PDB entry 6HW0 | X-ray diffraction, 2.80 A resolution | chains J and X of the 28 polymer chains in the assembly

[Chain J (and X)]
Molecule: Proteasome subunit beta type-4
Source organism: Saccharomyces cerevisiae (strain ATCC 204508 / S288c)
Notes: EC 3.4.25.1; chain X of this document is another copy of the same molecule, construct and numbering; everything in this record applies to it too
UniProt: P22141 (PSB4_YEAST); numbering as in UniProt (aligned over 1-198)
Sequence (198 residues; numbered 1 to 198; the number before each row is that of its first residue):
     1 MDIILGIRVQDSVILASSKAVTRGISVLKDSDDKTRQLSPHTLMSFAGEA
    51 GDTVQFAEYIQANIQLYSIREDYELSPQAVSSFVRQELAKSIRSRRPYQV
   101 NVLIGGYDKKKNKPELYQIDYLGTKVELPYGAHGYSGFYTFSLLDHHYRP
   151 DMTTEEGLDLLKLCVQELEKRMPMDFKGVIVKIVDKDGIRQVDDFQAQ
Unresolved in the structure: 196-198
Swiss-Prot annotation at these positions:
  - modified residue: Met-1 (N-acetylmethionine), Ser-76 (Phosphoserine)

[How chain J and chain X interact]
Residue-residue contacts (42):
  Thr-22(J) / Pro-173(X)
  Gly-24(J) / Pro-173(X)
  Ile-25(J) / Tyr-135(X)  hydrophobic
  Ile-25(J) / Phe-138(X)  hydrophobic
  Ile-25(J) / Tyr-139(X)  hydrogen bond (backbone-side chain)
  Ile-25(J) / Arg-171(X)
  Ile-25(J) / Pro-173(X)
  Ser-26(J) / Tyr-139(X)  hydrogen bond
  Ser-26(J) / Arg-171(X)
  Val-27(J) / Lys-170(X)
  Val-27(J) / Arg-171(X)  hydrogen bond (backbone-side chain)
  Val-27(J) / Met-172(X)
  Leu-28(J) / Arg-171(X)
  Asp-30(J) / Lys-170(X)  salt bridge
  Tyr-135(J) / Ile-25(X)  hydrophobic
  Phe-138(J) / Ile-25(X)  hydrophobic
  Tyr-139(J) / Ile-25(X)  hydrogen bond (side chain-backbone)
  Tyr-139(J) / Ser-26(X)  hydrogen bond
  Glu-169(J) / Asp-175(X)
  Glu-169(J) / Lys-177(X)  hydrogen bond (backbone-side chain)
  Lys-170(J) / Val-27(X)
  Lys-170(J) / Asp-30(X)  salt bridge
  Lys-170(J) / Lys-177(X)  hydrogen bond (backbone-side chain)
  Arg-171(J) / Ile-25(X)
  Arg-171(J) / Ser-26(X)
  Arg-171(J) / Val-27(X)  hydrogen bond (side chain-backbone)
  Arg-171(J) / Leu-28(X)
  Met-172(J) / Val-27(X)
  Pro-173(J) / Thr-22(X)
  Pro-173(J) / Gly-24(X)
  Pro-173(J) / Ile-25(X)
  Pro-173(J) / Met-174(X)
  Pro-173(J) / Asp-175(X)  hydrogen bond (backbone-backbone)
  Met-174(J) / Pro-173(X)
  Met-174(J) / Met-174(X)  hydrophobic
  Met-174(J) / Asp-175(X)
  Asp-175(J) / Glu-169(X)
  Asp-175(J) / Pro-173(X)  hydrogen bond (backbone-backbone)
  Asp-175(J) / Met-174(X)
  Asp-175(J) / Asp-175(X)
  Lys-177(J) / Glu-169(X)  hydrogen bond (side chain-backbone)
  Lys-177(J) / Lys-170(X)  hydrogen bond (side chain-backbone)

[Summary]
The chain J/chain X interface involves 18 residues from each chain, with 12 hydrogen bonds and 2 salt bridges.
Polar contacts include Asp-30(J)/Lys-170(X), Ile-25(J)/Tyr-139(X) and Ser-26(J)/Tyr-139(X).
Chain J and chain X are both Proteasome subunit beta type-4 (Saccharomyces cerevisiae (strain ATCC 204508 /
S288c)); the structure, Yeast 20S proteasome in complex with 7, was determined by X-ray diffraction (same
publication as 6HTB, 6HTC, 6HTD, 6HTP, 6HTR, 6HUB and 30 further entries).
